5D0X - chains Q and R of the 28 polymer chains in the assembly; structure by X-ray diffraction, 2.60 A resolution.

== Chain Q ==
Protein: Proteasome subunit alpha type-4
From: Saccharomyces cerevisiae (strain ATCC 204508 / S288c)
Notes: EC 3.4.25.1
Reference sequence: P40303 (PSA4_YEAST); residues -1 to 252 here correspond to UniProt positions 1-254 (UniProt number = residue number + 2)
Amino-acid sequence (254 residues; each row starts with the number of its first residue; numbers below 1 keep their minus sign (Met-1 is residue -1)):
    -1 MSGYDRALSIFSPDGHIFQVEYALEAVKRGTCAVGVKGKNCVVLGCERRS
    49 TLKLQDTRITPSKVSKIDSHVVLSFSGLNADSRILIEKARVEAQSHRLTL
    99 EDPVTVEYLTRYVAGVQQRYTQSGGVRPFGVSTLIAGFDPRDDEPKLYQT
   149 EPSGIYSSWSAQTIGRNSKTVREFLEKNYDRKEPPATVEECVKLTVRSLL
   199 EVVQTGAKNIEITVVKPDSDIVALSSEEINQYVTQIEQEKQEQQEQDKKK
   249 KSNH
Not modelled in the structure: -1 to 0, 241-252

== Chain R ==
Protein: Proteasome subunit alpha type-5
From: Saccharomyces cerevisiae (strain ATCC 204508 / S288c)
Notes: EC 3.4.25.1
Reference sequence: P32379 (PSA5_YEAST); residues -7 to 252 here correspond to UniProt positions 1-260 (UniProt number = residue number + 8)
Amino-acid sequence (260 residues; row label = number of the first residue in the row; numbers below 1 keep their minus sign (Met-7 is residue -7)):
    -7 MFLTRSEYDRGVSTFSPEGRLFQVEYSLEAIKLGSTAIGIATKEGVVLGV
    43 EKRATSPLLESDSIEKIVEIDRHIGCAMSGLTADARSMIEHARTAAVTHN
    93 LYYDEDINVESLTQSVCDLALRFGEGASGEERLMSRPFGVALLIAGHDAD
   143 DGYQLFHAEPSGTFYRYNAKAIGSGSEGAQAELLNEWHSSLTLKEAELLV
   193 LKILKQVMEEKLDENNAQLSCITKQDGFKIYDNEKTAELIKELKEKEAAE
   243 SPEEADVEMS
Not modelled in the structure: -7 to 0, 118-124, 243-252

== Chain Q / chain R interface ==
Pairs across the interface - 64 pairs, chain Q then chain R:
  Asp3(Q) - Glu117(R)
  Arg4(Q) - Glu117(R)
  Ala5(Q) - Val4(R)  hydrophobic
  Ala5(Q) - Glu117(R)  hydrogen bond (backbone-side chain)
  Ala5(Q) - Ser127(R)
  Ser7(Q) - Ser127(R)
  Ser7(Q) - Arg128(R)
  Ile8(Q) - Gln15(R)
  Phe9(Q) - Gln15(R)
  Phe9(Q) - Tyr18(R)  hydrophobic
  Phe9(Q) - Ser19(R)
  Phe9(Q) - Ala22(R)  hydrophobic
  Phe9(Q) - Leu73(R)  hydrophobic
  Phe9(Q) - Arg128(R)
  Phe9(Q) - Pro129(R)
  Phe9(Q) - Gly131(R)
  Ser10(Q) - Tyr18(R)
  Pro11(Q) - Tyr18(R)  hydrophobic
  Pro11(Q) - Glu21(R)
  Asp12(Q) - Glu21(R)
  Gly13(Q) - Tyr18(R)
  Gly13(Q) - Glu21(R)
  Gly13(Q) - Ala22(R)
  His14(Q) - Leu25(R)
  Ile15(Q) - Leu73(R)  hydrophobic
  Ile15(Q) - Arg128(R)
  Lys35(Q) - Glu52(R)  salt bridge
  Gln116(Q) - Ala75(R)
  Gln116(Q) - Asp76(R)
  Gln116(Q) - Arg128(R)
  Thr119(Q) - Arg128(R)  hydrogen bond (backbone-side chain)
  Gln120(Q) - Met126(R)
  Gln120(Q) - Ser127(R)  hydrogen bond (backbone-backbone)
  Gln120(Q) - Arg128(R)
  Gln120(Q) - Pro129(R)
  Gln120(Q) - Phe130(R)
  Ser121(Q) - Ser127(R)  hydrogen bond (backbone-side chain)
  Gly122(Q) - Ser127(R)
  Ser151(Q) - Ala75(R)
  Gly152(Q) - Ala75(R)
  Ile153(Q) - Thr74(R)
  Ile153(Q) - Ala75(R)
  Ser155(Q) - Leu51(R)
  Ser155(Q) - Ser55(R)
  Ser156(Q) - Leu51(R)
  Ser156(Q) - Glu52(R)  hydrogen bond (backbone-backbone)
  Ser156(Q) - Ser55(R)  hydrogen bond (backbone-side chain)
  Trp157(Q) - Thr47(R)
  Trp157(Q) - Ser48(R)
  Trp157(Q) - Leu50(R)
  Trp157(Q) - Leu51(R)
  Trp157(Q) - Glu52(R)
  Ser158(Q) - Leu50(R)  hydrogen bond (backbone-backbone)
  Ser158(Q) - Glu52(R)  hydrogen bond
  Ala159(Q) - Leu50(R)
  Leu173(Q) - Leu50(R)  hydrophobic
  Glu174(Q) - Ser48(R)  hydrogen bond
  Glu174(Q) - Pro49(R)
  Glu174(Q) - Leu50(R)
  Tyr177(Q) - Leu50(R)  hydrophobic
  Arg179(Q) - Pro49(R)  hydrogen bond (side chain-backbone)
  Arg179(Q) - Leu50(R)
  Arg179(Q) - Leu51(R)  hydrogen bond (side chain-backbone)
  Arg179(Q) - Glu52(R)
Also at the interface, not in a pair above, chain Q (31 interface residues in all): Arg170
Also at the interface, not in a pair above, chain R (27 interface residues in all): Asp1, Ser53

== In short ==
The interface between chain Q and chain R involves 31 residues on one side and 27 on the other; the contacts
include 11 hydrogen bonds and 1 salt bridge. Among the polar pairs are Lys35(Q)-Glu52(R), Ala5(Q)-Glu117(R)
and Thr119(Q)-Arg128(R).
Chain Q is Proteasome subunit alpha type-4 and chain R is Proteasome subunit alpha type-5, both from
Saccharomyces cerevisiae (strain ATCC 204508 / S288c); the structure, Yeast 20S proteasome beta5-T1S mutant in
complex with Bortezomib, was determined by X-ray diffraction (same publication as 5CZ4, 5CZ5, 5CZ6, 5CZ7,
5CZ8, 5CZ9 and 16 further entries).
